Entry 3LWH (X-ray diffraction, 1.90 A resolution); this record covers chains A and B of the 3 polymer chains in the assembly.

# Chain A
Molecule: Chromatin protein Cren7
Source organism: Sulfolobus solfataricus
UniProtKB: Q97ZE3 (CREN7_SULSO); numbering as in UniProt (aligned over 1-60)
Amino-acid sequence (60 residues; row label = number of the first residue in the row):
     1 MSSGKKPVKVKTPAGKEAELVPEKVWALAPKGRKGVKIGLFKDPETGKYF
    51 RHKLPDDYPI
Disordered / not traced: 1
UniProt features mapped onto this chain:
  - modified residue: Lys16 (N6-methyllysine)
  - mutagenesis: Lys24 (K24E: Slightly reduces the melting temperature of the protein. Slightly reduces affinity for calf thymus DNA and poly(dA-dT) oligonucleotides. Increases affinity for poly(dG-dC) oligonucleotide ...), Lys31 (K31E: Slightly reduces the melting temperature of the protein. Destabilizes complex with DNA. Slightly reduces affinity for calf thymus DNA and poly(dA-dT) oligonucleotides ...), Phe41 (F41A: Results in a significant protein misfolding, reduced thermostability, reduced ability to mediate DNA compaction and bridging ...), Lys42 (K42E: Slightly reduces the melting temperature of the protein. Slightly reduces affinity for calf thymus DNA and poly(dA-dT) oligonucleotides ...), Lys48 (K48E: Slightly reduces the melting temperature of the protein. Slightly reduces affinity for calf thymus DNA and poly(dA-dT) oligonucleotides ...)
What the authors report for this chain:
  - binding site for the 8-nt DNA strand (chain B): Lys24, Trp26, Leu28, Ala29, Pro30, Lys31, Leu40, Tyr49, Arg51
  - binding site for the 8-nt DNA strand: Arg33, Val36, Ile38, Lys53
  - conformationally variable residues (loop rearrangement): Ala29 to Gly35
  - mutagenesis - K24A, W26A, L28A (54-fold), K31A, R33A, R51A, K53A (24-fold): decreased binding to DNA
  - post-translational modification sites: Lys31 (citing earlier work)

# Chain B
Molecule: 8-nt DNA strand
Sequence (8 nucleotides; each row starts with the number of its first residue):
   101 GTAATTAC

# Chain A / chain B interface
Contacting residue pairs - 18 pairs, chain A then chain B:
  Glu23(A) - DA107(B)  phosphate contact
  Lys24(A) - DT105(B)  phosphate contact
  Lys24(A) - DT106(B)  salt bridge to the phosphate
  Trp26(A) - DA104(B)  hydrogen bond to the base
  Trp26(A) - DT105(B)  base contact
  Ala27(A) - DA104(B)  sugar contact
  Leu28(A) - DA103(B)  base contact
  Leu28(A) - DA104(B)  base contact
  Ala29(A) - DA103(B)  sugar contact
  Pro30(A) - DT102(B)  base contact
  Pro30(A) - DA103(B)  sugar contact
  Lys31(A) - DA103(B)  hydrogen bond to the phosphate
  Leu40(A) - DT106(B)  sugar contact
  Tyr49(A) - DA107(B)  phosphate contact
  Tyr49(A) - DC108(B)  phosphate contact
  Arg51(A) - DT105(B)  hydrogen bond to the base
  Arg51(A) - DT106(B)  hydrogen bond to the base
  Arg51(A) - DA107(B)  sugar contact
Also at the interface, not in a pair above, chain A (12 interface residues in all): Gly47

# In short
12 residues of chain A and 7 residues of chain B are in contact, with 4 hydrogen bonds and 1 salt bridge.
Polar contacts include Trp26(A)-DA104(B), Arg51(A)-DT105(B) and Arg51(A)-DT106(B). The paper reports a binding
site for the 8-nt DNA strand (chain B) at Lys24(A), Trp26(A) and Leu28(A) among others; K24A, W26A and L28A of
chain A, among others, reduce binding to DNA; 7 substitutions were tested in all.
Chain A is Chromatin protein Cren7 (Sulfolobus solfataricus) and chain B is an 8-nt DNA strand; the structure,
Crystal structure of Cren7-dsDNA complex, was determined by X-ray diffraction, deposited together with 3LWI.
